PDB entry 4IHJ | X-ray diffraction, 2.00 A resolution | chains D and E of the 6 polymer chains in the assembly

Chain D:
Molecule: Tubulin beta-2B chain
From: Bos taurus
UniProtKB: Q6B856 (TBB2B_BOVIN); the author numbering skips numbers that UniProt does not, so the offset changes along the chain: 1-42 = UniProt 1-42; 45-360 = UniProt 43-358; 369-455 = UniProt 359-445
Amino-acid sequence (445 residues; numbered 1 to 455; 10 numbers in that range are skipped by the numbering (no residue carries them; nothing is unmodelled there); the number before each row is that of its first residue):
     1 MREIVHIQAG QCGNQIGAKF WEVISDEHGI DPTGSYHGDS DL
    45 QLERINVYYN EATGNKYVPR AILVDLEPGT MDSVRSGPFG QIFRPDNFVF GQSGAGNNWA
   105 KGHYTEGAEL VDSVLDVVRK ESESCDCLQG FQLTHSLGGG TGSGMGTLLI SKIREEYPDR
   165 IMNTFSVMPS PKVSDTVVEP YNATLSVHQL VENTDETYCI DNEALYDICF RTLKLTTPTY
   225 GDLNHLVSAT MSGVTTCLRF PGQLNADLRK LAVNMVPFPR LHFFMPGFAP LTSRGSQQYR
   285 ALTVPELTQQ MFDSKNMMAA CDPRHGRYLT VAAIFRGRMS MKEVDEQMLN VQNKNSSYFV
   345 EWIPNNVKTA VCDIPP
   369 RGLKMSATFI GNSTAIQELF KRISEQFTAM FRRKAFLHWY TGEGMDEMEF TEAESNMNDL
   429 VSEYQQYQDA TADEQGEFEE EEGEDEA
Not modelled in the structure: 1, 277-279, 281-285, 442-455
Ligand contacts: GDP (guanosine-5'-diphosphate): Ala9, Gly10, Gln11, Cys12, Gln15, Ile16, Asp69, Ala99, Asn101, Ser140, Gly142, Gly143, Gly144, Thr145, Gly146, Val171, Pro173, Val177, Ser178, Glu183, Asn206, Leu209, Tyr224, Leu227, Asn228
Curated features (UniProtKB/Swiss-Prot):
  - motif: Met1 to Ile4 (MREI motif)
  - binding site (GTP): Gln11, Glu71, Ser140, Gly144, Thr145, Gly146, Asn206, Asn228
  - binding site (Mg(2+)): Glu71
  - modified residue: Ser40 (Phosphoserine), Thr57 (Phosphothreonine), Lys60 (N6-acetyllysine), Ser174 (Phosphoserine), Thr287 (Phosphothreonine), Thr292 (Phosphothreonine), Arg320 (Omega-N-methylarginine), Glu448 (5-glutamyl polyglutamate)
  - cross-link (Glycyl lysine isopeptide (Lys-Gly)): Lys60 (interchain with G-Cter in ubiquitin), Lys326 (interchain with G-Cter in ubiquitin)

Chain E:
Molecule: Stathmin-4
From: Rattus norvegicus
UniProtKB: P63043 (STMN4_RAT); residues 5-145 here correspond to UniProt positions 49-189 (UniProt number = residue number + 44)
Amino-acid sequence (143 residues; numbered 3 to 145; the number before each row is that of its first residue):
     3 MADMEVIELN KCTSGQSFEV ILKPPSFDGV PEFNASLPRR RDPSLEEIQK KLEAAEERRK
    63 YQEAELLKHL AEKREHEREV IQKAIEENNN FIKMAKEKLA QKMESNKENR EAHLAAMLER
   123 LQEKDKHAEE VRKNKELKEE ASR
Not modelled in the structure: 3-5, 29-43, 142-145
Sequence notes: cloning artifact (3-4)
Curated features (UniProtKB/Swiss-Prot):
  - modified residue: Ser46 (Phosphoserine)

Chain D / chain E interface:
Contacting residue pairs - 26 pairs, chain D then chain E:
  Tyr108(D) - His129(E)  hydrogen bond
  Tyr108(D) - Ala130(E)  hydrophobic
  Tyr108(D) - Val133(E)  hydrophobic
  Tyr108(D) - Arg134(E)  hydrogen bond (backbone-side chain)
  Ala112(D) - Arg134(E)
  Ser155(D) - Leu123(E)
  Ser155(D) - Lys126(E)
  Lys156(D) - Asp127(E)  salt bridge
  Arg158(D) - Leu123(E)
  Glu159(D) - Leu120(E)
  Glu159(D) - Leu123(E)
  Glu159(D) - Gln124(E)
  Glu159(D) - Asp127(E)
  Pro162(D) - Met119(E)
  Gln193(D) - Lys126(E)  hydrogen bond
  Asn197(D) - Leu123(E)
  Asn197(D) - Lys126(E)
  Thr409(D) - Lys140(E)
  Gly410(D) - Lys137(E)
  Glu411(D) - Val133(E)
  Glu411(D) - Lys137(E)  salt bridge
  Gly412(D) - Val133(E)
  Gly412(D) - Asn136(E)  hydrogen bond (backbone-side chain)
  Gly412(D) - Lys137(E)
  Met413(D) - Val133(E)
  Glu417(D) - His129(E)  salt bridge
Interface residues without a listed pair, chain D (17 interface residues in all): Thr109, Asp163
Interface residues without a listed pair, chain E (15 interface residues in all): Arg112, Leu116

Summary:
17 residues of chain D face 15 of chain E across their interface, with 4 hydrogen bonds and 3 salt bridges.
Polar contacts include Lys156(D)-Asp127(E), Glu411(D)-Lys137(E) and Glu417(D)-His129(E). Bound to chain D:
GDP.
Here chain D is Tubulin beta-2B chain (Bos taurus) and chain E is Stathmin-4 (Rattus norvegicus). Entry 4IHJ
(Crystal structure of tubulin-stathmin-TTL-ADP complex) was determined by X-ray diffraction together with 4IIJ
from the same study.
